8Q6K - chains H and N of the 3 polymer chains in the assembly; structure by X-ray diffraction, 2.10 A resolution.

Chain H:
Molecule: Human IgD Fab heavy chain
Organism: Homo sapiens
Notes: antibody fragment or engineered binder
Chain sequence (227 residues; numbered 1 to 227; the number before each row is that of its first residue):
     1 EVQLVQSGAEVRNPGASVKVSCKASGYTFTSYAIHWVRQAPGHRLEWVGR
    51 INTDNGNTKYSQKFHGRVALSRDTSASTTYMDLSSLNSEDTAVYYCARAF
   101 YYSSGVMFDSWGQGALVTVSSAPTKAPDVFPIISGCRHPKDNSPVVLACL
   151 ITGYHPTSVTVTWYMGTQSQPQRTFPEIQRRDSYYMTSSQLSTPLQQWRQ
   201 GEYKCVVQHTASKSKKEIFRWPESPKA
Unresolved in the structure: 226-227
Disulfide bonds: Cys22-Cys96, Cys149-Cys205
Modified residues: Glu1 (pyroglutamic acid; PCA)

Chain N:
Molecule: Nanobody 072
Organism: Camelidae mixed library
Notes: antibody fragment or engineered binder
Chain sequence (147 residues; numbered 1 to 147; the number before each row is that of its first residue):
     1 MQVQLQESGGGLVQAGGSLRLSCAASGFTFDDYAIGWFRQAPGKEREGVS
    51 GIRRSDGSTHYADSVKGRFTISTDNAKNTVYLQMNNLKPEDTAVYYCAAA
   101 GTPSYYYTEPLSLGTYDYWGQGTQVTVSSAAAENLYFQGGSHHHHHH
Unresolved in the structure: 1, 130-147
Disulfide bonds: Cys23-Cys97

Interface between chain H and chain N:
Contacting residue pairs (25; chain H residue first):
  Ala33(H) - Tyr105(N)
  Arg50(H) - Gly101(N)
  Arg50(H) - Thr102(N)
  Arg50(H) - Asp117(N)  salt bridge
  Arg50(H) - Tyr118(N)
  Asn52(H) - Gly101(N)  hydrogen bond (side chain-backbone)
  Asn52(H) - Thr102(N)  hydrogen bond
  Asn55(H) - Pro103(N)
  Asn57(H) - Phe30(N)
  Thr58(H) - Tyr118(N)
  Lys59(H) - Asp117(N)  hydrogen bond (side chain-backbone)
  Lys59(H) - Tyr118(N)
  Ala99(H) - Tyr105(N)
  Tyr101(H) - Tyr105(N)  hydrophobic
  Tyr101(H) - Glu109(N)
  Tyr101(H) - Ser112(N)
  Tyr101(H) - Gly114(N)
  Tyr101(H) - Thr115(N)  hydrogen bond
  Tyr102(H) - Gly114(N)
  Ser103(H) - Ser112(N)
  Ser103(H) - Leu113(N)  hydrogen bond (backbone-backbone)
  Ser103(H) - Gly114(N)  hydrogen bond (backbone-backbone)
  Gly105(H) - Gly114(N)
  Val106(H) - Tyr105(N)  hydrophobic
  Val106(H) - Gly114(N)
Also at the interface, not in a pair above, chain H (14 interface residues in all): Ser104
Interface features reported in the paper:
  - pairs named by the authors: Arg50(H)-Asp117(N) (salt bridge), Asn52(H)-Gly101(N), Asn52(H)-Thr102(N), Tyr101(H)-Thr115(N), Ser103(H)-Gly114(N)
  - epitope / paratope residues, chain H: Arg50(H), Asn52(H), Tyr101(H), Ser103(H)
  - epitope / paratope residues, chain N: Gly101(N), Thr102(N), Tyr105(N), Gly114(N), Thr115(N), Asp117(N)

Overview:
14 residues of chain H and 12 residues of chain N are in contact, with 6 hydrogen bonds and 1 salt bridge.
Polar pairs include Arg50(H)-Asp117(N), Asn52(H)-Gly101(N) and Asn52(H)-Thr102(N). The authors report a salt
bridge between Arg50(H) and Asp117(N); contacts between Asn52(H) and Gly101(N), Asn52(H) and Thr102(N) and
Tyr101(H) and Thr115(N) among others. The paper reports epitope/paratope residues Arg50(H), Asn52(H) and
Gly101(N) among others.
Here chain H is Human IgD Fab heavy chain (Homo sapiens) and chain N is Nanobody 072 (Camelidae mixed
library). Entry 8Q6K (Human IgD Fab in complex with an orthosteric inhibitor of Phl p 7) was determined by
X-ray diffraction.
